Entry 6S3S (electron microscopy, 4.10 A resolution (low resolution: residue-level contacts below are approximate; hydrogen-bond / salt-bridge calls are withheld)); this record covers chains A and H of the 10 polymer chains in the assembly.

# Chain A
Protein: Flagellar biosynthetic protein FliP
Source organism: Vibrio mimicus CAIM 602
Reference sequence: A0A2J9UXT5 (A0A2J9UXT5_VIBMI); residue numbers follow UniProt; this construct covers 1-299
Sequence (299 residues; each row starts with the number of its first residue):
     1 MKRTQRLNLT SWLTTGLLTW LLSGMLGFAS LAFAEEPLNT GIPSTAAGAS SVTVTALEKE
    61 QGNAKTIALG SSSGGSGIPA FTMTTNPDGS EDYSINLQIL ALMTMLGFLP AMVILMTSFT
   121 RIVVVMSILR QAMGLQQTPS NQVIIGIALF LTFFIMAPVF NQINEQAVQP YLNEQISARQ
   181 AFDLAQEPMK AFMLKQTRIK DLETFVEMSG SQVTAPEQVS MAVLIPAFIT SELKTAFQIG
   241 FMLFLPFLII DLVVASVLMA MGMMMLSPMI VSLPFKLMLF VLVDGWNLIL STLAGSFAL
Disordered / not traced: 1-108

# Chain H
Protein: Flagellar biosynthetic protein FliQ
Source organism: Vibrio mimicus CAIM 602
Reference sequence: A0A1D8S9F5 (A0A1D8S9F5_VIBMI); residue numbers follow UniProt; this construct covers 1-89
Sequence (89 residues; each row starts with the number of its first residue):
     1 MTPEIFVELF KESLWLVLIM VCAIIIPSLL IGLVVAIFQA ATSINEQTLS FLPRLIITLL
    61 ALMFFGHWMT QMLMDFFYSM IERLPQVLY

# Chain A / chain H interface
Residue-residue contacts (6; chain A residue first):
  Phe-275(A) / Phe-10(H)
  Met-278(A) / Phe-6(H)
  Leu-282(A) / Met-1(H)
  Leu-282(A) / Thr-2(H)
  Leu-282(A) / Pro-3(H)
  Leu-282(A) / Phe-6(H)
Also at the interface, not in a pair above, chain A (4 interface residues in all): Val-281
Also at the interface, not in a pair above, chain H (6 interface residues in all): Val-7

# In short
The interface between chain A and chain H involves 4 residues on one side and 6 on the other.
Chain A is Flagellar biosynthetic protein FliP and chain H is Flagellar biosynthetic protein FliQ, both from
Vibrio mimicus CAIM 602; the structure, Structure of the FliPQR complex from the flagellar type 3 secretion
system of Vibrio mimicus, was determined by electron microscopy together with 6S3L and 6S3R from the same
study.
